PDB entry 7X3W | electron microscopy, 3.10 A resolution | chains E and I of the 11 polymer chains in the assembly

# Chain E
Molecule: Histone H3
Organism: Xenopus laevis
UniProtKB: A0A310TTQ1 (A0A310TTQ1_XENLA); residues 0-135 here correspond to UniProt positions 1-136 (UniProt number = residue number + 1)
Chain sequence (136 residues; row label = number of the first residue in the row; numbering starts at 0):
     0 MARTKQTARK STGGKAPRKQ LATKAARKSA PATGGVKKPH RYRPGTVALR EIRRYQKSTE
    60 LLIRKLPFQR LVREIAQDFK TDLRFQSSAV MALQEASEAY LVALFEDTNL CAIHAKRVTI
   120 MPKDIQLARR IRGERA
Unresolved in the structure: 0-39, 135

# Chain I
Molecule: 147-nt DNA strand
Sequence (147 nucleotides; each row starts with the number of its first residue):
     1 CTGGAGAATC CCGGTGCCGA GGCCGCTCAA TTGGTCGTAG ACAGCTCTAG CACCGCTTAA
    61 ACGCACGTAC GCGCTGTCCC CCGCGTTTTA ACCGCCAAGG GGATTACTCC CTAGTCTCCA
   121 GGCACGTGTC AGATATATAC ATCCTGA
Unresolved in the structure: 1

# How chain E and chain I interact
Residue-residue contacts - 19 pairs, chain E then chain I:
  Arg-40(E) with DC144(I), sugar contact
  Tyr-41(E) with DC143(I), phosphate contact; DC144(I), phosphate contact
  Arg-42(E) with DA69(I), salt bridge to the phosphate; DC144(I), hydrogen bond to the phosphate; DT145(I), salt bridge to the phosphate
  Thr-45(E) with DC144(I), hydrogen bond to the phosphate
  Arg-63(E) with DA60(I), sugar contact
  Arg-72(E) with DC51(I), salt bridge to the phosphate
  Arg-83(E) with DG50(I), phosphate contact; DC51(I), phosphate contact
  Phe-84(E) with DG50(I), sugar contact; DC51(I), hydrogen bond to the phosphate
  Gln-85(E) with DG50(I), phosphate contact
  Ser-86(E) with DG50(I), phosphate contact
  Arg-116(E) with DG71(I), phosphate contact
  Val-117(E) with DG71(I), hydrogen bond to the phosphate
  Thr-118(E) with DG71(I), hydrogen bond to the phosphate
  Met-120(E) with DC72(I), phosphate contact
Other interface residues (no listed pair), chain E (16 interface residues in all): Pro-43, Lys-115
Other interface residues (no listed pair), chain I (11 interface residues in all): DA61, DC70

# Summary
16 residues of chain E and 11 residues of chain I are in contact, with 5 hydrogen bonds and 3 salt bridges.
Among the polar pairs are Arg-42(E)/DC144(I), Thr-45(E)/DC144(I) and Phe-84(E)/DC51(I).
Here chain E is Histone H3 (Xenopus laevis) and chain I is a 147-nt DNA strand. Entry 7X3W (Cryo-EM structure
of ISW1-N1 nucleosome) was determined by electron microscopy (same publication as 7X3T, 7X3V and 7X3X).
